6WXE - chains C and Q of the 39 polymer chains in the assembly; structure by electron microscopy, 3.40 A resolution.

[Chain C (and Q)]
Protein: Intermediate capsid protein VP6
Source organism: Rotavirus A (strain RVA/Monkey/United States/RRV/1975/G3P5B[3])
Notes: chain Q of this document is another copy of the same molecule, construct and numbering; everything in this record applies to it too
UniProtKB: B2BN53 (VP6_ROTRH); residue numbers follow UniProt; this construct covers 1-397
Sequence (397 residues; numbered 1 to 397; the number before each row is that of its first residue):
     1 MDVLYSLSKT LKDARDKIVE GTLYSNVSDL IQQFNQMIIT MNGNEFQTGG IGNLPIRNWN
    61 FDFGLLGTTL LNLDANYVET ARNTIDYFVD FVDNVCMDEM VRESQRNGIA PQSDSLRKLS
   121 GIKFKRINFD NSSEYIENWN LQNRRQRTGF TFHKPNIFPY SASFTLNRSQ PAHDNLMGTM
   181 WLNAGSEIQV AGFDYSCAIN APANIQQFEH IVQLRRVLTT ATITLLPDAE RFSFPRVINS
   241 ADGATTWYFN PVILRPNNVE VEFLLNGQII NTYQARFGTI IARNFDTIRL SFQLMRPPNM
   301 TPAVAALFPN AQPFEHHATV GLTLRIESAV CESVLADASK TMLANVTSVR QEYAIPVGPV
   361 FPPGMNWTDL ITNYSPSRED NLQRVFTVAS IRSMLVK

[How chain C and chain Q interact]
Contacting residue pairs (20):
  Gln105(C) - Pro376(Q)
  Arg106(C) - Ile109(Q)
  Arg106(C) - Gln142(Q)  hydrogen bond
  Arg106(C) - Arg145(Q)
  Arg106(C) - Glu379(Q)  salt bridge
  Arg106(C) - Asp380(Q)  salt bridge
  Arg106(C) - Gln383(Q)  hydrogen bond
  Asn107(C) - Ile109(Q)
  Asn107(C) - Gln142(Q)
  Arg117(C) - Arg145(Q)
  Gln142(C) - Arg106(Q)  hydrogen bond
  Gln142(C) - Asn107(Q)
  Arg145(C) - Ser104(Q)
  Arg145(C) - Arg106(Q)  hydrogen bond (side chain-backbone)
  Arg145(C) - Asn107(Q)
  Arg145(C) - Arg117(Q)
  Pro376(C) - Gln105(Q)
  Glu379(C) - Arg106(Q)  salt bridge
  Asp380(C) - Arg106(Q)  salt bridge
  Gln383(C) - Arg106(Q)
Other interface residues (no listed pair), chain C (13 interface residues in all): Ile109, Arg216, Ser377
Other interface residues (no listed pair), chain Q (14 interface residues in all): Arg216, Ser377

[In short]
Chain C and chain Q form an interface of 13 and 14 residues respectively; the contacts include 4 hydrogen
bonds and 4 salt bridges. Polar pairs include Arg106(C)-Glu379(Q), Arg106(C)-Asp380(Q) and
Arg106(C)-Gln142(Q).
Chain C and chain Q are both Intermediate capsid protein VP6 (Rotavirus A (strain RVA/Monkey/United
States/RRV/1975/G3P5B[3])); the structure, Cryo-EM reconstruction of VP5*/VP8* assembly from rhesus rotavirus
particles - Upright conformation, was determined by electron microscopy together with 6WXF and 6WXG from the
same study.
